PDB entry 2B9V | X-ray diffraction, 2.00 A resolution | chains A and B of the 4 polymer chains in the assembly

# Chain A (and B)
Molecule: Alpha-amino acid ester hydrolase
Source organism: Acetobacter pasteurianus
Notes: chain B of this document is another copy of the same molecule, construct and numbering; everything in this record applies to it too
UniProt: Q8VRK8 (Q8VRK8_ACEPA); residue numbers follow UniProt; this construct covers 41-667
Sequence (652 residues; row label = number of the first residue in the row):
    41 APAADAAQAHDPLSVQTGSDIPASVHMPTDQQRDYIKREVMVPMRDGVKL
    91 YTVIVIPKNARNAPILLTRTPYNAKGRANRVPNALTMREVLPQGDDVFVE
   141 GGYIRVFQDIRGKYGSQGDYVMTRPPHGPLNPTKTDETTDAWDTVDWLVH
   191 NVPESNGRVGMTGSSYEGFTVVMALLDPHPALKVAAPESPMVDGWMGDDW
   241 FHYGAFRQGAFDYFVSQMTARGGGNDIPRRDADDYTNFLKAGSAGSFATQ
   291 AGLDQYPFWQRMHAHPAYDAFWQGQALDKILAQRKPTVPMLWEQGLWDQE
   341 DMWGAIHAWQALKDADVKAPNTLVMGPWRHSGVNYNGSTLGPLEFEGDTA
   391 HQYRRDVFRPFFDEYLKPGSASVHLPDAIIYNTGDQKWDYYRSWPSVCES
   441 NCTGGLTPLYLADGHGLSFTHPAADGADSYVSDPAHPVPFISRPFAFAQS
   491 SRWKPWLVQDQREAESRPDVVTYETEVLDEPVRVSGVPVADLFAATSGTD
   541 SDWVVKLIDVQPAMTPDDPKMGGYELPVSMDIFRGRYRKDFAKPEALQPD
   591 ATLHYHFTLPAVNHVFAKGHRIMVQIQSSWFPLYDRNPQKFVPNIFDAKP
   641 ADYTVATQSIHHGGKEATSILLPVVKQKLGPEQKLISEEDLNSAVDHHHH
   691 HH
Not modelled in the structure: 41-49, 63-71, 667-692
Differences from the reference sequence: expression tag (668-692)

# Chain A / chain B interface
Residue-residue contacts (23):
  R120(A) - P556(B)
  R120(A) - D557(B)  salt bridge
  R128(A) - P556(B)
  R128(A) - D557(B)  salt bridge
  E129(A) - M554(B)
  E129(A) - P556(B)
  Q133(A) - D557(B)
  N376(A) - E384(B)
  E384(A) - N376(B)
  E386(A) - G387(B)
  E386(A) - D388(B)  hydrogen bond (side chain-backbone)
  E386(A) - Q392(B)  hydrogen bond
  G387(A) - E386(B)
  G387(A) - G387(B)
  D388(A) - E386(B)  hydrogen bond (backbone-side chain)
  Q392(A) - E386(B)  hydrogen bond
  M554(A) - E129(B)
  P556(A) - R120(B)  hydrogen bond (backbone-side chain)
  P556(A) - R128(B)
  P556(A) - E129(B)
  D557(A) - R120(B)  salt bridge
  D557(A) - R128(B)  salt bridge
  D557(A) - Q133(B)
Interface residues without a listed pair, chain A (15 interface residues in all): D136, F385
Interface residues without a listed pair, chain B (14 interface residues in all): F385

# In short
15 residues of chain A face 14 of chain B across their interface; the contacts include 5 hydrogen bonds and 4
salt bridges. Polar pairs include R120(A)-D557(B), R128(A)-D557(B) and E386(A)-D388(B).
Both chains are Alpha-amino acid ester hydrolase (Acetobacter pasteurianus). Entry 2B9V (Acetobacter turbidans
alpha-amino acid ester hydrolase) was determined by X-ray diffraction together with 2B4K and 1RYY from the
same study.
